6HWD - chains B and C of the 28 polymer chains in the assembly; structure by X-ray diffraction, 2.80 A resolution.

== Chain B ==
Protein: Proteasome subunit alpha type-3
Source organism: Saccharomyces cerevisiae S288c
Notes: EC 3.4.25.1
UniProtKB: P23638 (PSA3_YEAST); residues 0-257 here correspond to UniProt positions 1-258 (UniProt number = residue number + 1)
Amino-acid sequence (258 residues; each row starts with the number of its first residue; numbering starts at 0):
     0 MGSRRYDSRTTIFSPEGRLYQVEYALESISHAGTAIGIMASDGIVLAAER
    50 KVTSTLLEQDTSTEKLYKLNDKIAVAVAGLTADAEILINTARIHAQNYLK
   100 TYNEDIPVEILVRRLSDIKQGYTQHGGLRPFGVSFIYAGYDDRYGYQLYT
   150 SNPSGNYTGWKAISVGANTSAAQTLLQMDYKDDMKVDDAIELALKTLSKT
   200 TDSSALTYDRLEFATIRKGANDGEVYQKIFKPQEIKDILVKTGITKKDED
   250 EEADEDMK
Unresolved in the structure: 0, 245-257
UniProt features mapped onto this chain:
  - cross-link (Glycyl lysine isopeptide (Lys-Gly)): Lys99 (interchain with G-Cter in ubiquitin), Lys198 (interchain with G-Cter in ubiquitin), Lys230 (interchain with G-Cter in ubiquitin)

== Chain C ==
Protein: Proteasome subunit alpha type-4
Source organism: Saccharomyces cerevisiae S288c
Notes: EC 3.4.25.1
UniProtKB: P40303 (PSA4_YEAST); residues -1 to 252 here correspond to UniProt positions 1-254 (UniProt number = residue number + 2)
Amino-acid sequence (254 residues; numbered -1 to 252; the number before each row is that of its first residue; numbers below 1 keep their minus sign (Met-1 is residue -1)):
    -1 MSGYDRALSIFSPDGHIFQVEYALEAVKRGTCAVGVKGKNCVVLGCERRS
    49 TLKLQDTRITPSKVSKIDSHVVLSFSGLNADSRILIEKARVEAQSHRLTL
    99 EDPVTVEYLTRYVAGVQQRYTQSGGVRPFGVSTLIAGFDPRDDEPKLYQT
   149 EPSGIYSSWSAQTIGRNSKTVREFLEKNYDRKEPPATVEECVKLTVRSLL
   199 EVVQTGAKNIEITVVKPDSDIVALSSEEINQYVTQIEQEKQEQQEQDKKK
   249 KSNH
Unresolved in the structure: -1 to 0, 241-252
UniProt features mapped onto this chain:
  - modified residue: Thr58 (Phosphothreonine)

== Interface between chain B and chain C ==
Pairs across the interface (74):
  Arg3(B) - Arg4(C)  hydrogen bond (backbone-side chain)
  Asp6(B) - Tyr2(C)  hydrogen bond
  Asp6(B) - Arg4(C)  salt bridge
  Arg8(B) - Arg4(C)
  Thr10(B) - Leu6(C)
  Thr10(B) - Arg125(C)
  Ile11(B) - Leu6(C)  hydrophobic
  Ile11(B) - Gln17(C)
  Phe12(B) - Gln17(C)  hydrogen bond (backbone-side chain)
  Phe12(B) - Tyr20(C)  hydrophobic
  Phe12(B) - Ala21(C)  hydrophobic
  Phe12(B) - Leu76(C)  hydrophobic
  Phe12(B) - Arg125(C)
  Phe12(B) - Pro126(C)
  Phe12(B) - Gly128(C)
  Ser13(B) - Tyr20(C)
  Pro14(B) - Tyr20(C)  hydrophobic
  Pro14(B) - Glu23(C)
  Glu15(B) - Glu23(C)
  Glu15(B) - Arg27(C)  hydrogen bond (backbone-side chain)
  Gly16(B) - Tyr20(C)
  Gly16(B) - Glu23(C)
  Gly16(B) - Ala24(C)
  Gly16(B) - Arg27(C)  hydrogen bond (backbone-side chain)
  Arg17(B) - Arg27(C)
  Leu18(B) - Leu76(C)  hydrophobic
  Leu18(B) - Arg125(C)
  Met38(B) - Asp54(C)
  Met38(B) - Arg56(C)
  Arg112(B) - Arg81(C)
  Ser115(B) - Arg81(C)  hydrogen bond (backbone-side chain)
  Asp116(B) - Arg81(C)  salt bridge
  Asp116(B) - Ile82(C)
  Gln119(B) - Ala78(C)
  Gln119(B) - Asp79(C)
  Gln119(B) - Ile82(C)
  Thr122(B) - Arg125(C)  hydrogen bond (backbone-side chain)
  Gln123(B) - Tyr118(C)
  Gln123(B) - Gly123(C)
  Gln123(B) - Val124(C)
  Gln123(B) - Arg125(C)  hydrogen bond (backbone-backbone)
  Gln123(B) - Phe127(C)
  His124(B) - Gly123(C)
  His124(B) - Val124(C)
  Gly125(B) - Tyr2(C)
  Gly125(B) - Gly123(C)
  Gly126(B) - Tyr2(C)
  Tyr143(B) - Arg56(C)  hydrogen bond (backbone-side chain)
  Tyr143(B) - Ile57(C)  hydrophobic
  Tyr145(B) - Arg56(C)  hydrogen bond (backbone-side chain)
  Gln146(B) - Ile57(C)
  Leu147(B) - Ile57(C)
  Tyr148(B) - Ile57(C)
  Ser153(B) - Ala78(C)
  Gly154(B) - Ala78(C)
  Gly154(B) - Arg81(C)  hydrogen bond (backbone-side chain)
  Asn155(B) - Asn77(C)
  Asn155(B) - Ala78(C)
  Tyr156(B) - Pro59(C)  hydrophobic
  Tyr156(B) - Arg81(C)
  Gly158(B) - Gln53(C)
  Gly158(B) - Asp54(C)  hydrogen bond (backbone-backbone)
  Gly158(B) - Ile57(C)
  Gly158(B) - Thr58(C)  hydrogen bond (backbone-side chain)
  Trp159(B) - Lys51(C)
  Trp159(B) - Leu52(C)
  Trp159(B) - Gln53(C)
  Trp159(B) - Asp54(C)
  Lys160(B) - Leu52(C)  hydrogen bond (backbone-backbone)
  Lys160(B) - Gln53(C)
  Lys160(B) - Asp54(C)
  Ala161(B) - Leu52(C)
  Leu175(B) - Leu52(C)
  Gln176(B) - Leu52(C)
Also at the interface, not in a pair above, chain B (41 interface residues in all): Glu108, Thr157, Gln172, Tyr179
Also at the interface, not in a pair above, chain C (31 interface residues in all): Leu50

== In short ==
Chain B and chain C form an interface of 41 and 31 residues respectively, with 14 hydrogen bonds and 2 salt
bridges. Polar pairs include Asp6(B)-Arg4(C), Asp116(B)-Arg81(C) and Arg3(B)-Arg4(C).
Here chain B is Proteasome subunit alpha type-3 and chain C is Proteasome subunit alpha type-4, both from
Saccharomyces cerevisiae S288c. Entry 6HWD (Yeast 20S proteasome beta2-G45A mutant in complex with bortezomib)
was determined by X-ray diffraction together with 6HTB, 6HTC, 6HTD, 6HTP, 6HTR, 6HUB and 30 further entries
from the same study.
